PDB entry 6GGO | X-ray diffraction, 2.60 A resolution | chains B and A

# Chain B (and A)
Name: Bacteriophage virulence determinant
Organism: Salmonella enterica subsp. enterica serovar Typhimurium str. 14028S
Notes: chain A of this document is another copy of the same molecule, construct and numbering; everything in this record applies to it too
UniProt: A0A0F6AZI6 (A0A0F6AZI6_SALT1); numbering as in UniProt (aligned over 20-228)
Chain sequence (212 residues; row label = number of the first residue in the row):
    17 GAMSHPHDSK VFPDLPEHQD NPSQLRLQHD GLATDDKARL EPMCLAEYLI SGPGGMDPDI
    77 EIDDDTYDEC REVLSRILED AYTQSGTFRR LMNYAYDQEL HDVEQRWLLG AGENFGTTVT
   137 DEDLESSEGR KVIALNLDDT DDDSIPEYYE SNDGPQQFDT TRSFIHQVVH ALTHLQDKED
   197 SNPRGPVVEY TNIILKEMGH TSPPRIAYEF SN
Unresolved in the structure: 17-26, 157-159, 228 (chain A: 17-24, 155-158, 228)
Differences from the reference sequence: expression tag (17-19); conflict Gln183 (Glu in A0A0F6AZI6)
Ion coordination: Zn2+: His182, His186, Asp193
Reported in the primary citation:
  - Zn2+ coordination: His182, His186, Asp193
  - catalytic residues: Tyr224 (proposed by the authors, not directly observed)
  - mutagenesis - R221A: decreased catalytic activity
  - mutagenesis - D159A, S160A, Q192A: increased signaling in response to NF-kappaB reporter

# How chain B and chain A interact
Cross-chain cystine bridges: Cys60(B)-Cys60(A)
Pairs across the interface - 12 pairs, chain B then chain A:
  Met59(B) with Glu57(A); Cys60(A)
  Cys60(B) with Met59(A); Cys60(A), disulfide
  Glu63(B) with Glu63(A); Tyr64(A); Arg122(A), salt bridge
  Tyr64(B) with Glu63(A)
  Ser67(B) with Val119(A)
  Val119(B) with Ser67(A); Val119(A), hydrophobic
  Arg122(B) with Glu63(A), salt bridge
Interface residues without a listed pair, chain A (9 interface residues in all): His117

# Overview
7 residues of chain B face 9 of chain A across their interface, with 1 disulfide bond and 2 salt bridges. The
salt-bridged pair is Glu63(B)-Arg122(A). The Zn2+ site is built by His182(B), His186(B) and Asp193(B). From
the paper: the catalytic residue Tyr224(B); D159A, S160A and Q192A of chain B increase signaling in response
to NF-kappaB reporter.
Chain B and chain A are both Bacteriophage virulence determinant (Salmonella enterica subsp. enterica serovar
Typhimurium str. 14028S); the structure, Crystal structure of Salmonella zinc metalloprotease effector GtgA,
was determined by X-ray diffraction together with 6GGR from the same study.
